PDB entry 6G8N | X-ray diffraction, 3.00 A resolution | chains N and a of the 28 polymer chains in the assembly

[Chain N]
Protein: Proteasome subunit beta type-1
Organism: Saccharomyces cerevisiae (strain ATCC 204508 / S288c)
Notes: EC 3.4.25.1
UniProt: P38624 (PSB1_YEAST); residues 1-196 here correspond to UniProt positions 20-215 (UniProt number = residue number + 19)
Amino-acid sequence (196 residues; each row starts with the number of its first residue):
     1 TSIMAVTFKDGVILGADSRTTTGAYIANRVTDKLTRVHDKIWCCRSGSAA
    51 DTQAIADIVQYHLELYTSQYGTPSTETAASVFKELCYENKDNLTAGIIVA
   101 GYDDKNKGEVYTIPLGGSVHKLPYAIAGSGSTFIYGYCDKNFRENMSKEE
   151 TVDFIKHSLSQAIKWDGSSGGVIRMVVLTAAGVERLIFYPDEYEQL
Metal / ion sites: Mg2+: Ile163, Asp166, Ser169
Residues lining bound ligands: Cystargolide B Derivative (EQB; (2S,3S)-3-methyl-2-[(1R)-2-[[(2S)-3-methyl-1-[[(2S)-3-methyl-1-oxidanylidene-1-phenylmethoxy-butan-2-yl] amino]-1-oxidanylidene-butan-2-yl]amino]-1-oxidanyl-2-oxidanylidene-ethyl]pentanoic acid): Thr1, Arg19, Thr20, Thr21, Thr22, Ala27, Lys33, Arg45, Ser46, Gly47, Ser48, Ala49, Ala50, Thr52
UniProt features mapped onto this chain:
  - active site: Thr1 (Nucleophile)

[Chain a]
Protein: Proteasome subunit beta type-7
Organism: Saccharomyces cerevisiae (strain ATCC 204508 / S288c)
Notes: EC 3.4.25.1
UniProt: P30657 (PSB7_YEAST); residues -12 to 233 here correspond to UniProt positions 21-266 (UniProt number = residue number + 33)
Amino-acid sequence (246 residues; row label = number of the first residue in the row; numbers below 1 keep their minus sign (Thr-12 is residue -12)):
   -12 TQIANAGASPMVNTQQPIVTGTSVISMKYDNGVIIAADNLGSYGSLLRFN
    38 GVERLIPVGDNTVVGISGDISDMQHIERLLKDLVTENAYDNPLADAEEAL
    88 EPSYIFEYLATVMYQRRSKMNPLWNAIIVAGVQSNGDQFLRYVNLLGVTY
   138 SSPTLATGFGAHMANPLLRKVVDRESDIPKTTVQVAEEAIVNAMRVLYYR
   188 DARSSRNFSLAIIDKNTGLTFKKNLQVENMKWDFAKDIKGYGTQKI
Disordered / not traced: -12 to 0, 233

[Chain N / chain a interface]
Contacting residue pairs (57; chain N residue first):
  Arg19(N) with Ala189(a)
  Ala24(N) with Phe146(a); Asp188(a); Ala189(a), hydrogen bond (backbone-backbone)
  Tyr25(N) with Phe146(a); Arg187(a)
  Ile26(N) with Tyr186(a); Arg187(a), hydrogen bond (backbone-backbone); Asp188(a); Ala189(a)
  Ala27(N) with Arg187(a), hydrogen bond (backbone-side chain)
  Arg29(N) with Tyr186(a); Arg187(a); Lys218(a), hydrogen bond (side chain-backbone); Trp219(a); Phe221(a)
  Val30(N) with Phe221(a), hydrophobic; Ala222(a), hydrophobic; Ile225(a), hydrophobic
  Asp32(N) with Lys226(a); Gly227(a), hydrogen bond (side chain-backbone)
  Leu34(N) with Gln231(a)
  Thr35(N) with Tyr228(a); Gln231(a)
  Arg36(N) with Gln231(a), hydrogen bond (backbone-side chain)
  Trp42(N) with Gln231(a)
  Arg45(N) with Tyr228(a)
  Gln53(N) with Tyr228(a), hydrogen bond (backbone-side chain)
  Ala56(N) with Tyr228(a)
  Asp57(N) with Tyr228(a), hydrogen bond
  Phe133(N) with Leu33(a), hydrophobic
  Lys164(N) with Leu34(a)
  Trp165(N) with Ser32(a); Leu33(a); Leu34(a), hydrogen bond (backbone-backbone); Arg35(a); Asn37(a)
  Asp166(N) with Ser32(a)
  Gly167(N) with Ser32(a), hydrogen bond (backbone-backbone); Leu34(a); Ala189(a)
  Gly171(N) with Trp219(a)
  Val172(N) with Trp219(a), hydrophobic; Ala222(a), hydrophobic
  Arg174(N) with Ala222(a), hydrogen bond (side chain-backbone); Ile225(a)
  Arg185(N) with Lys226(a); Gln231(a)
  Ile187(N) with Ala222(a), hydrophobic; Lys223(a)
  Tyr189(N) with Trp219(a); Asp220(a); Lys223(a)
  Pro190(N) with Trp219(a)
  Asp191(N) with Arg193(a), salt bridge
  Glu194(N) with Tyr185(a), hydrogen bond; Arg193(a), salt bridge
Interface residues without a listed pair, chain N (34 interface residues in all): Thr21, Asn28, Ile163, Ser168
Interface residues without a listed pair, chain a (26 interface residues in all): Met150, Arg190, Met217

[Overview]
34 residues of chain N and 26 residues of chain a are in contact, with 12 hydrogen bonds and 2 salt bridges.
Polar contacts include Asp191(N)-Arg193(a), Glu194(N)-Arg193(a) and Ala27(N)-Arg187(a). Ligands of chain N:
Cystargolide B Derivative. UniProt lists active-site residue Thr1(N) on chain N.
Chain N is Proteasome subunit beta type-1 and chain a is Proteasome subunit beta type-7, both from
Saccharomyces cerevisiae (strain ATCC 204508 / S288c); the structure, Yeast 20S proteasome in complex with
Cystargolide B Derivative 2, was determined by X-ray diffraction (same publication as 6G7F and 6G8M).
